Entry 8S2E (electron microscopy, 3.80 A resolution); this record covers chains A and C of the 8 polymer chains in the assembly.

[Chain A (and C)]
Protein: Envelope glycoprotein gp120
Source organism: HIV whole-genome vector AA1305#18
Notes: chain C of this document is another copy of the same molecule, construct and numbering; everything in this record applies to it too
Sequence (441 residues; row label = number of the first residue in the row; note: 33 numbers in that range are skipped by the numbering (no residue carries them; nothing is unmodelled there)):
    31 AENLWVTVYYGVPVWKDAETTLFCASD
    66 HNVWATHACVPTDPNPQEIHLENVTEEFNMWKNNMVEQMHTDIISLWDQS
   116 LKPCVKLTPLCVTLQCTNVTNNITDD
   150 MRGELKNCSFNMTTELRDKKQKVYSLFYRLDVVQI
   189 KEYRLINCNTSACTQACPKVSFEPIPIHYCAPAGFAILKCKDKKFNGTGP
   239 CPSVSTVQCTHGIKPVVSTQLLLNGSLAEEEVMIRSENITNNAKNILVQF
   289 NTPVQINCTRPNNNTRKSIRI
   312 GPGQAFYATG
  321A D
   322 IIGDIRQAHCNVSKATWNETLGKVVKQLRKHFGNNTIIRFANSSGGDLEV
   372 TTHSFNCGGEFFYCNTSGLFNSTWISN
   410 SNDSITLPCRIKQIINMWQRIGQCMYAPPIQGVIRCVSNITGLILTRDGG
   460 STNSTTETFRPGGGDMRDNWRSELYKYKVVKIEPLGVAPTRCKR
Disulfide bonds: Cys-54/Cys-74, Cys-119/Cys-205, Cys-126/Cys-196, Cys-131/Cys-157, Cys-201/Cys-433, Cys-218/Cys-247, Cys-228/Cys-239, Cys-296/Cys-331, Cys-378/Cys-445, Cys-385/Cys-418
Glycans and other covalent adducts: N-acetylglucosamine (NAG) linked to Asn-88, Asn-133, Asn-156, Asn-160, Asn-197, Asn-234, Asn-262, Asn-276, Asn-295, Asn-301, Asn-332, Asn-386, Asn-392, Asn-448
Reported in the primary citation:
  - post-translational modification sites: Asn-276

[Interface between chain A and chain C]
Residue-residue contacts (17; chain A residue first):
  Pro-124(A) with Arg-166(C)
  Cys-126(A) with Glu-164(C); Leu-165(C); Arg-166(C), hydrogen bond (backbone-backbone)
  Val-127(A) with Arg-166(C); Asp-167(C)
  Thr-128(A) with Leu-165(C); Asp-167(C), hydrogen bond
  Asn-160(A) with Arg-166(C)
  Thr-162(A) with Arg-166(C)
  Ile-184(A) with Leu-165(C), hydrophobic
  Cys-196(A) with Glu-164(C)
  Asn-197(A) with Glu-164(C); Arg-308(C), hydrogen bond (backbone-side chain)
  Thr-198(A) with Gly-314(C)
  Ser-199(A) with Pro-313(C)
  Ala-200(A) with Pro-313(C)
Other interface residues (no listed pair), chain A (15 interface residues in all): Met-161, Lys-169, Arg-192
Other interface residues (no listed pair), chain C (8 interface residues in all): Lys-168

[Summary]
15 residues of chain A face 8 of chain C across their interface, with 3 hydrogen bonds. Among the polar pairs
are Thr-128(A)/Asp-167(C), Asn-197(A)/Arg-308(C) and Cys-126(A)/Arg-166(C). N-acetylglucosamine is covalently
linked to Asn-88(A), Asn-133(A), Asn-156(A), Asn-160(A), Asn-197(A) and Asn-234(A) and 8 more. The paper
reports a modification site at Asn-276(A).
Both chains are Envelope glycoprotein gp120 (HIV whole-genome vector AA1305#18). Entry 8S2E (Fab4251-DS-SOSIP
complex) was determined by electron microscopy.
